Entry 1P09 (X-ray diffraction, 2.20 A resolution); this record covers chain A.

Chain A:
Protein: Alpha-lytic protease
Source organism: Lysobacter enzymogenes
Notes: EC 3.4.21.12
Reference sequence: P00778 (PRLA_LYSEN); the construct lacks a stretch of the UniProt sequence and is renumbered around it, so the offset changes along the chain: 16-19 = UniProt 202-205; 29-35 = UniProt 206-212; 39-48 = UniProt 213-222; 49-59 = UniProt 227-237; 12 more segments
Sequence (198 residues; row label = number of the first residue in the row; note: 53 numbers in that range are skipped by the numbering (no residue carries them; nothing is unmodelled there); a row labelled like 15A-15B holds insertion residues (15A, then the next letters in order)):
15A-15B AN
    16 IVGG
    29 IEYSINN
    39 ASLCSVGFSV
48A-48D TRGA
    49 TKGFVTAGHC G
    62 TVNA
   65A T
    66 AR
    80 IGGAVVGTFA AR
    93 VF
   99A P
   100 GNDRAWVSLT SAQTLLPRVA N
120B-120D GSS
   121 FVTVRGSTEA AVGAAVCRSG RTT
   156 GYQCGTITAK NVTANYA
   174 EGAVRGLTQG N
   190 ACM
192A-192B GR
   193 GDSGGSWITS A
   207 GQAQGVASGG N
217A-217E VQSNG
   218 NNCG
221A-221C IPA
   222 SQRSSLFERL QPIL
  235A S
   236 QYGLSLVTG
Differences from the reference sequence: conflict Ala213 (Met357 in P00778)
Curated features (UniProtKB/Swiss-Prot):
  - active site (Charge relay system): His57, Asp102, Ser195
Disulfide bonds: Cys42-Cys58, Cys137-Cys159, Cys191-Cys220

Overview:
Curated annotation (UniProt) lists 3 active-site residues.
Chain A is Alpha-lytic protease (Lysobacter enzymogenes); the structure, Structural plasticity as a
determinant of enzyme specificity. creating broadly specific proteases, was determined by X-ray diffraction
together with 1P10 from the same study.
